Entry 2EQ7 (X-ray diffraction, 1.80 A resolution); this record covers chains A and C of the 3 polymer chains in the assembly.

== Chain A ==
Molecule: 2-oxoglutarate dehydrogenase E3 component
From: Thermus thermophilus
Notes: EC 1.8.1.4
UniProt: Q5SLK6 (Q5SLK6_THET8); numbering as in UniProt (aligned over 1-455)
Amino-acid sequence (455 residues; numbered 1 to 455; the number before each row is that of its first residue):
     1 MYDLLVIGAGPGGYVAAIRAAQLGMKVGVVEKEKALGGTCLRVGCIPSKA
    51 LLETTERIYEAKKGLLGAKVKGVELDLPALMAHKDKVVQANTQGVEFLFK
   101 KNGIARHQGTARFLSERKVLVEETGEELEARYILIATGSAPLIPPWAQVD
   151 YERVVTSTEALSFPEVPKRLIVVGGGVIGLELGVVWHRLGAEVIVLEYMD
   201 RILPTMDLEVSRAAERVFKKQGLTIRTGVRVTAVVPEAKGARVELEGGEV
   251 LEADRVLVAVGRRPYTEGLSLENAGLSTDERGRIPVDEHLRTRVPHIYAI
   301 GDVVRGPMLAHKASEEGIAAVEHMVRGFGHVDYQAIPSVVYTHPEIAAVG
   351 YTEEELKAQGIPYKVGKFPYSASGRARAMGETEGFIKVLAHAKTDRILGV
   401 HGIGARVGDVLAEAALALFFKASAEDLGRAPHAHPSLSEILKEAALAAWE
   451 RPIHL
Unresolved in the structure: 453-455
Disulfides: Cys40-Cys45
Ligand contacts:
  - FAD (flavin-adenine dinucleotide): Ile7, Gly8, Ala9, Gly10, Pro11, Gly12, Gly13, Val30, Glu31, Lys32, Glu33, Gly37, Gly38, Thr39, Cys40, Arg42, Val43, Gly44, Cys45, Ser48, Lys49, Gly109, Thr110, Ala111, Ala136, Thr137, Gly138, Ser139, Ser157, Ile178, Arg262, Tyr265, Glu267, Leu269, Ile300, Gly301, Asp302, Met308, Leu309, Ala310, His311, Ala313, Tyr341
  - NAD (nicotinamide-adenine-dinucleotide): Lys49, Trp146, Val173, Gly174, Gly175, Gly176, Val177, Ile178, Gly179, Glu181, Leu196, Glu197, Tyr198, Met199, Pro204, Thr205, Val229, Arg230, Val231, Ala259, Val260, Gly261, Arg262, Met308, Leu309, Ser338, Val339, Tyr341

== Chain C ==
Molecule: 2-oxoglutarate dehydrogenase E2 component
Notes: EC 2.3.1.61; fragment: peripheral subunit binding domain
UniProt: Q5SLK5 (Q5SLK5_THET8); residues 130-169 here correspond to UniProt positions 101-140 (UniProt number = residue number - 29)
Amino-acid sequence (40 residues; row label = number of the first residue in the row):
   130 LAMPAAERLMQEKGVSPAEVQGTGLGGRILKEDVMRHLEE
Unresolved in the structure: 167-169

== Chain A / chain C interface ==
Contacting residue pairs - 12 pairs, chain A then chain C:
  Arg326(A) with Glu141(C), salt bridge
  Phe328(A) with Arg137(C); Gln140(C); Glu141(C)
  Phe419(A) with Pro133(C), hydrophobic
  Phe420(A) with Met132(C), hydrophobic; Pro133(C); Arg157(C)
  Lys421(A) with Arg157(C)
  Ala422(A) with Arg157(C)
  Asp426(A) with Leu154(C); Arg157(C), salt bridge
Other interface residues (no listed pair), chain A (8 interface residues in all): Ser423

== In short ==
8 residues of chain A face 7 of chain C across their interface; the contacts include 2 salt bridges. Polar
pairs include Arg326(A)-Glu141(C) and Asp426(A)-Arg157(C). Ligands of chain A: flavin-adenine dinucleotide and
NAD.
Here chain A is 2-oxoglutarate dehydrogenase E3 component (Thermus thermophilus) and chain C is 2-oxoglutarate
dehydrogenase E2 component. Entry 2EQ7 (Crystal structure of lipoamide dehydrogenase from thermus thermophilus
HB8 with psbdo) was determined by X-ray diffraction.
